Entry 8EXY (electron microscopy, 3.20 A resolution); this record covers chains G and T of the 9 polymer chains in the assembly.

# Chain G
Protein: Transcription termination/antitermination protein NusG
Organism: Bacillus subtilis subsp. subtilis str. 168
UniProt: Q06795 (NUSG_BACSU); residues 1-177 here = UniProt positions 1-177
Amino-acid sequence (177 residues; row label = number of the first residue in the row):
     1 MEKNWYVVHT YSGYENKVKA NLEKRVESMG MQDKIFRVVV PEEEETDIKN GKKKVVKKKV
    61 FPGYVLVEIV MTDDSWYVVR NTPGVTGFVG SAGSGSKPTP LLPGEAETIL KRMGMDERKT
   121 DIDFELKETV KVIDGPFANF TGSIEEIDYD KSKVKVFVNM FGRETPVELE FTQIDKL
Disordered / not traced: 1-2, 113-177

# Chain T
Molecule: 40-nt DNA strand
Sequence (40 nucleotides; row label = number of the first residue in the row):
     1 CGGCAGTCGC CGTCTACCTC TCCAAGAGCA GCATGCGCCC
Disordered / not traced: 39-40

# How chain G and chain T interact
Contacting residue pairs (4; chain G residue first):
  Gly13(G) - DC29(T)  phosphate contact
  Lys17(G) - DG28(T)  phosphate contact
  Lys54(G) - DG31(T)  salt bridge to the phosphate
  Val56(G) - DA30(T)  phosphate contact
Interface residues without a listed pair, chain G (5 interface residues in all): Tyr14

# Summary
5 residues of chain G face 4 of chain T across their interface; the contacts include 1 salt bridge. The
salt-bridged pair is Lys54(G)-DG31(T).
Here chain G is Transcription termination/antitermination protein NusG (Bacillus subtilis subsp. subtilis str.
168) and chain T is a 40-nt DNA strand. Entry 8EXY (M. tuberculosis RNAP paused complex with B. subtilis NusG
and GMPCPP) was determined by electron microscopy together with 8EHQ, 8EJ3, 8EOE, 8EOF, 8EOS and 8EOT from the
same study.
